Entry 2HZL (X-ray diffraction, 1.40 A resolution); this record covers chains A and B.

# Chain A (and B)
Protein: TRAP-T family sorbitol/mannitol transporter, periplasmic binding protein, SmoM
Organism: Rhodobacter sphaeroides 2.4.1
Notes: fragment: SkaP; chain B of this document is another copy of the same molecule, construct and numbering; everything in this record applies to it too
UniProtKB: Q3J1R2 (Q3J1R2_RHOS4); residues 1-365 here = UniProt positions 1-365
Sequence (365 residues; numbered 1 to 365; the number before each row is that of its first residue):
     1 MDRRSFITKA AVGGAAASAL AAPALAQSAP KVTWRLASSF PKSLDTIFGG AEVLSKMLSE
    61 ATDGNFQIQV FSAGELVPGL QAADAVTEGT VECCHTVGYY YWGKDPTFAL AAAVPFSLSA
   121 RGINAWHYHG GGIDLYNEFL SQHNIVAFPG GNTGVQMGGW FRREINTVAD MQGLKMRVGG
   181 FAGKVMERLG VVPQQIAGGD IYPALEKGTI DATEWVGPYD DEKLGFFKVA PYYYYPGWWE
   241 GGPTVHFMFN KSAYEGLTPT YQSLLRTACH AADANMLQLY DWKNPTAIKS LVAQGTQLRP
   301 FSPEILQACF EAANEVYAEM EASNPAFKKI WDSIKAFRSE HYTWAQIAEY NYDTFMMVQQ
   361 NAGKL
Not modelled in the structure: 1-31 (chain B: 1-28)
UniProt features mapped onto this chain:
  - binding site (substrate): Tyr99, Tyr100, Gln156, Arg177
  - binding site (Na(+)): Gln156, Glu214, Trp215, Glu240
Bound ions: Na+: Gln156, Glu214, Trp215, Glu240 (together with pyruvic acid)
Small-molecule neighbours: pyruvic acid (PYR): Phe40, Ile47, Val97, Tyr99, Tyr100, Gln156, Arg177, Gly179, Glu214, Trp215, Val216, Glu240
From the paper describing this entry:
  - binding site for pyruvic acid: Phe40, Ile47, Val97, Tyr99, Tyr100, Arg177, Trp215
  - Na+ coordination: Gln156, Glu214, Trp215, Glu240
  - contacts within the chain: Tyr99-Glu240 (hydrogen bond)
  - self-association interface (contacts with another copy of this molecule); pairs are residue here / residue on that copy: Lys289-Glu340 (salt bridge)
  - conformationally variable residues (loop rearrangement): Val178 to Ile201

# Interface between chain A and chain B
Contacting residue pairs - 149 pairs, chain A then chain B:
  Met57(A) with Thr267(B)
  Glu60(A) with Thr260(B); Ser263(B), hydrogen bond
  Ala61(A) with Thr260(B)
  Asp63(A) with Thr260(B)
  Phe116(A) with Tyr352(B); Phe355(B), hydrophobic; Met356(B)
  Ser117(A) with Tyr352(B), hydrogen bond (backbone-side chain)
  Arg121(A) with Gly154(B); Leu277(B); Asp281(B), salt bridge
  Asn124(A) with Gln278(B)
  Ala125(A) with Gln278(B); Asp281(B); Trp282(B)
  Tyr128(A) with Gln278(B)
  His129(A) with Asn275(B), hydrogen bond; Gln278(B); Leu279(B), hydrogen bond (side chain-backbone); Trp282(B), hydrogen bond (backbone-side chain)
  Gly130(A) with Trp282(B)
  Gly154(A) with Arg121(B); Glu349(B)
  Val155(A) with Ala348(B); Glu349(B), hydrogen bond (backbone-side chain); Tyr352(B), hydrophobic
  Gln156(A) with Ala348(B)
  Met157(A) with Trp344(B), hydrophobic; Ile347(B), hydrophobic; Ala348(B), hydrophobic
  Pro218(A) with Trp344(B)
  Tyr235(A) with Ile347(B); Asn351(B)
  Pro236(A) with Ala348(B); Tyr352(B), hydrophobic
  Trp238(A) with Tyr352(B)
  Gly241(A) with Tyr352(B)
  Thr260(A) with Glu60(B); Ala61(B); Thr62(B); Asp63(B)
  Ser263(A) with Glu60(B), hydrogen bond
  Leu264(A) with Leu264(B), hydrophobic
  Thr267(A) with Met57(B); Ala268(B); Ala271(B)
  Ala268(A) with Thr267(B)
  His270(A) with Ala271(B); Asn275(B); Gln278(B), hydrogen bond
  Ala271(A) with Thr267(B); His270(B); Ala271(B)
  Ala274(A) with Ala274(B), hydrophobic
  Asn275(A) with His129(B), hydrogen bond; His270(B)
  Leu277(A) with Arg121(B)
  Gln278(A) with Asn124(B); Ala125(B); Tyr128(B); His129(B); His270(B), hydrogen bond
  Leu279(A) with His129(B)
  Asp281(A) with Arg121(B), salt bridge; Ala125(B); Phe337(B)
  Trp282(A) with Ala125(B); His129(B), hydrogen bond (side chain-backbone); Gly130(B); Phe337(B), hydrophobic
  Asn284(A) with Trp344(B)
  Pro285(A) with Phe337(B), hydrophobic; Glu340(B); Trp344(B)
  Thr286(A) with Glu340(B)
  Ile288(A) with Ile347(B), hydrophobic
  Leu306(A) with Phe355(B), hydrophobic
  Gln307(A) with Phe355(B); Gln359(B), hydrogen bond
  Phe310(A) with Phe355(B), hydrophobic; Gln359(B); Lys364(B); Leu365(B), hydrophobic
  Phe337(A) with Asp281(B); Trp282(B), hydrophobic
  Arg338(A) with Met356(B); Leu365(B), hydrogen bond (side chain-backbone)
  Ser339(A) with Gln360(B); Leu365(B)
  Glu340(A) with Pro285(B); Lys289(B), salt bridge
  Tyr342(A) with Tyr352(B); Asp353(B), hydrogen bond; Met356(B); Met357(B); Gln360(B)
  Thr343(A) with Gln360(B), hydrogen bond
  Trp344(A) with Met157(B), hydrophobic; Pro218(B); Asn284(B); Pro285(B); Ile288(B), hydrophobic
  Ala345(A) with Met357(B)
  Gln346(A) with Met357(B); Gln360(B); Asn361(B), hydrogen bond
  Ile347(A) with Met157(B), hydrophobic; Tyr235(B), hydrophobic; Ile288(B), hydrophobic; Leu298(B), hydrophobic
  Ala348(A) with Val155(B); Gln156(B); Met157(B), hydrophobic; Pro236(B)
  Glu349(A) with Val155(B)
  Tyr350(A) with Tyr350(B), hydrogen bond; Thr354(B), hydrogen bond; Met357(B), hydrophobic
  Asn351(A) with Tyr235(B)
  Tyr352(A) with Phe116(B); Ser117(B), hydrogen bond (side chain-backbone); Val155(B), hydrophobic; Pro236(B), hydrophobic; Trp238(B); Gly241(B); Tyr342(B)
  Asp353(A) with Ser119(B); Tyr342(B), hydrogen bond
  Thr354(A) with Tyr350(B)
  Phe355(A) with Phe116(B), hydrophobic; Leu306(B), hydrophobic; Gln307(B)
  Met356(A) with Phe116(B); Arg338(B); Tyr342(B)
  Met357(A) with Tyr342(B); Ala345(B), hydrophobic; Gln346(B); Tyr350(B), hydrophobic
  Gln359(A) with Gln307(B); Phe310(B)
  Gln360(A) with Ser339(B), hydrogen bond; Thr343(B), hydrogen bond
  Asn361(A) with Gln346(B), hydrogen bond
  Lys364(A) with Phe310(B)
  Leu365(A) with Phe310(B), hydrophobic; Arg338(B), hydrogen bond (backbone-side chain); Ser339(B)
Other interface residues (no listed pair), chain A (76 interface residues in all): Thr62, Ser119, Ala120, Trp126, Arg266, Lys289, Leu298, Asn314, His341
Other interface residues (no listed pair), chain B (74 interface residues in all): Ala120, Trp126, Arg266, His341

# In short
76 residues of chain A and 74 residues of chain B are in contact, with 24 hydrogen bonds and 3 salt bridges.
Polar contacts include Arg121(A)-Asp281(B), Glu340(A)-Lys289(B) and Glu60(A)-Ser263(B). From the paper: a
binding site for pyruvic acid at Phe40(A), Ile47(A) and Val97(A) among others; Na+ coordination by Gln156(A),
Glu214(A) and Trp215(A) among others.
Chain A and chain B are both TRAP-T family sorbitol/mannitol transporter, periplasmic binding protein, SmoM
(Rhodobacter sphaeroides 2.4.1); the structure, Crystal structures of a sodium-alpha-keto acid binding subunit
from a TRAP transporter in its closed forms, was determined by X-ray diffraction, deposited together with
2HZK.
